Entry 5M2B (X-ray diffraction, 2.70 A resolution); this record covers chains A and B of the 28 polymer chains in the assembly.

== Chain A ==
Molecule: Proteasome subunit alpha type-2
Source organism: Saccharomyces cerevisiae (strain ATCC 204508 / S288c)
Notes: EC 3.4.25.1
UniProtKB: P23639 (PSA2_YEAST); residue numbers follow UniProt; this construct covers 1-250
Chain sequence (250 residues; numbered 1 to 250; the number before each row is that of its first residue):
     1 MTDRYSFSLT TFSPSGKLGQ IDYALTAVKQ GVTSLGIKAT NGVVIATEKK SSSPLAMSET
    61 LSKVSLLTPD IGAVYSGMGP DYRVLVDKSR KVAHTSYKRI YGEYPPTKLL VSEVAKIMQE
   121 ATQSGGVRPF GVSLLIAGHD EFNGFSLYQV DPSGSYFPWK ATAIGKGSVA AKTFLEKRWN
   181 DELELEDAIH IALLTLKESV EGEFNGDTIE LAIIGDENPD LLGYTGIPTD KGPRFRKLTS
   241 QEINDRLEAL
Curated features (UniProtKB/Swiss-Prot):
  - cross-link: K108 (Glycyl lysine isopeptide (Lys-Gly) (interchain with G-Cter in ubiquitin))

== Chain B ==
Molecule: Proteasome subunit alpha type-3
Source organism: Saccharomyces cerevisiae (strain ATCC 204508 / S288c)
Notes: EC 3.4.25.1
UniProtKB: P23638 (PSA3_YEAST); residues 0-257 here correspond to UniProt positions 1-258 (UniProt number = residue number + 1)
Chain sequence (258 residues; numbered 0 to 257; the number before each row is that of its first residue; numbering starts at 0):
     0 MGSRRYDSRT TIFSPEGRLY QVEYALESIS HAGTAIGIMA SDGIVLAAER KVTSTLLEQD
    60 TSTEKLYKLN DKIAVAVAGL TADAEILINT ARIHAQNYLK TYNEDIPVEI LVRRLSDIKQ
   120 GYTQHGGLRP FGVSFIYAGY DDRYGYQLYT SNPSGNYTGW KAISVGANTS AAQTLLQMDY
   180 KDDMKVDDAI ELALKTLSKT TDSSALTYDR LEFATIRKGA NDGEVYQKIF KPQEIKDILV
   240 KTGITKKDED EEADEDMK
Disordered / not traced: 0, 245-257
Curated features (UniProtKB/Swiss-Prot):
  - cross-link (Glycyl lysine isopeptide (Lys-Gly)): K99 (interchain with G-Cter in ubiquitin), K198 (interchain with G-Cter in ubiquitin), K230 (interchain with G-Cter in ubiquitin)

== Interface between chain A and chain B ==
Pairs across the interface (64; chain A residue first):
  R4(A) with S2(B), hydrogen bond (backbone-side chain)
  Y5(A) with S2(B); Y5(B)
  S6(A) with G125(B); L127(B)
  F7(A) with S2(B); Y5(B); D6(B); G126(B)
  S8(A) with G126(B), hydrogen bond (backbone-backbone); L127(B); R128(B), hydrogen bond (side chain-backbone)
  T10(A) with R128(B)
  T11(A) with S7(B); T9(B); Q20(B)
  F12(A) with Q20(B); Y23(B); A24(B), hydrophobic; R128(B); P129(B); G131(B)
  S13(A) with Y23(B)
  P14(A) with Y23(B), hydrophobic; E26(B)
  S15(A) with E26(B)
  G16(A) with Y23(B); S27(B), hydrogen bond (backbone-side chain)
  L18(A) with R128(B)
  K38(A) with E57(B), salt bridge
  S112(A) with E84(B)
  K116(A) with I85(B)
  Q119(A) with A81(B); D82(B), hydrogen bond; I85(B); R128(B)
  T122(A) with R128(B), hydrogen bond (backbone-side chain)
  Q123(A) with Y121(B); L127(B); R128(B), hydrogen bond (side chain-backbone); P129(B); F130(B)
  G125(A) with L127(B)
  S153(A) with A81(B)
  G154(A) with A81(B)
  S155(A) with A81(B)
  Y156(A) with E84(B), hydrogen bond
  F157(A) with L56(B), hydrophobic
  P158(A) with L56(B); E57(B), hydrogen bond (backbone-backbone); T60(B); S61(B)
  W159(A) with S53(B); L55(B); L56(B)
  K160(A) with T54(B), hydrogen bond (side chain-backbone); L55(B), hydrogen bond (backbone-backbone); L56(B); E57(B)
  A161(A) with L55(B)
  L175(A) with L55(B), hydrophobic
  E176(A) with S53(B); T54(B); L55(B)
Other interface residues (no listed pair), chain A (35 interface residues in all): S124, Y148, K172, W179
Other interface residues (no listed pair), chain B (32 interface residues in all): H30, L79, T80

== Summary ==
The interface between chain A and chain B involves 35 residues on one side and 32 on the other; the contacts
include 11 hydrogen bonds and 1 salt bridge. Polar contacts include K38(A)-E57(B), R4(A)-S2(B) and
S8(A)-R128(B).
Chain A is Proteasome subunit alpha type-2 and chain B is Proteasome subunit alpha type-3, both from
Saccharomyces cerevisiae (strain ATCC 204508 / S288c); the structure, Yeast 20S proteasome with human beta5i
(1-138) and human beta6 (97-111; 118-133) in complex with thiazole ..., was determined by X-ray diffraction.
